Entry 6DBU (electron microscopy, 3.90 A resolution); this record covers chains C and E of the 8 polymer chains in the assembly.

# Chain C
Molecule: Recombination activating gene 1 - MBP chimera
Organism: Escherichia coli
Notes: EC 2.3.2.27
UniProt: chimeric construct of P0AEX9, O13033: residues -113 to 250 from P0AEX9 (MALE_ECOLI) positions 29-392 (UniProt number = residue number + 142); residues 271-1031 from O13033 positions 271-1031 (same numbers)
Sequence (1159 residues; row label = number of the first residue in the row; numbers below 1 keep their minus sign (Met-127 is residue -127)):
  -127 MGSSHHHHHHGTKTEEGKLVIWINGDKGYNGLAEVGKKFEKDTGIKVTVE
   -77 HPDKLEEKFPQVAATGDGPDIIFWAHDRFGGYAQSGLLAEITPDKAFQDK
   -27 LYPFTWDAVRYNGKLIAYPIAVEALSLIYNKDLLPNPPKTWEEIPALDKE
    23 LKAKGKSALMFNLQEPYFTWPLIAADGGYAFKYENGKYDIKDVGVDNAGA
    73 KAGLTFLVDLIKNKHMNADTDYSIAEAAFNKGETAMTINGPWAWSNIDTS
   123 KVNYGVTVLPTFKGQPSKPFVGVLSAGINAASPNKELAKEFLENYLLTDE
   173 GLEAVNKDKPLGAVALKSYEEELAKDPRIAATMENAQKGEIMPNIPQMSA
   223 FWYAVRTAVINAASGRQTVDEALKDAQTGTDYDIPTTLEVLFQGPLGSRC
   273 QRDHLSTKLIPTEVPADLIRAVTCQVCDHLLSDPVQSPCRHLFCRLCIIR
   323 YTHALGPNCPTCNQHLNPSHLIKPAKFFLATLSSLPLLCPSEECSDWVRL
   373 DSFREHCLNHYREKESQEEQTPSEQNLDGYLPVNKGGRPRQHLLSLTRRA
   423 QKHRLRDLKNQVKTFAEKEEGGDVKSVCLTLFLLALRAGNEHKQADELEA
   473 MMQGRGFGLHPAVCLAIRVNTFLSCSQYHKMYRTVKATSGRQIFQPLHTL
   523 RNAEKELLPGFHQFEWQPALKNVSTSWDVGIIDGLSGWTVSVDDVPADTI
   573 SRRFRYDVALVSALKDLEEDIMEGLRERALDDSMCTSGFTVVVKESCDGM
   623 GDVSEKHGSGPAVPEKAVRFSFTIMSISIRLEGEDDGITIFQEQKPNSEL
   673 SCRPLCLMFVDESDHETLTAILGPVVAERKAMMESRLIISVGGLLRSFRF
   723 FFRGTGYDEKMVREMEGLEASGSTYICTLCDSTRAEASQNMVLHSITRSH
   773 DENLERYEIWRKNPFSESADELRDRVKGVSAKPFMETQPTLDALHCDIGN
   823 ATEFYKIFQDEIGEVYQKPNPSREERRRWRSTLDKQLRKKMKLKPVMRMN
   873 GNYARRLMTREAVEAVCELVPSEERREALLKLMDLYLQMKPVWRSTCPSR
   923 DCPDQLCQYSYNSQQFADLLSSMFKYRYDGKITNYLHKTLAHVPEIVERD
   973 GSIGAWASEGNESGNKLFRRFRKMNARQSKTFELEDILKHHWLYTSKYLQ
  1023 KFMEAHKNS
Disordered / not traced: -127 to 478, 629-635, 1029-1031
Differences from the reference sequence: initiating methionine (-127); expression tag (-126 to -114); linker (251-270)
Ion coordination: Ca2+ site 1 near Asp620 (its only coordinating residue here); Ca2+ site 2 near Asp730 (its only coordinating residue here); Zn2+: Cys749, His959, His964
From the paper describing this entry:
  - binding site for Forward strand RSS substrate DNA (chain E): Arg999, Gln1000

# Chain E
Molecule: Forward strand RSS substrate DNA
Sequence (34 nucleotides; each row starts with the number of its first residue):
     1 GATCTGGCCTGTCTTACACAGTGCTACAGACTGG

# Interface between chain C and chain E
Contacting residue pairs (11; chain C residue first):
  Pro867(C) with DC17(E), phosphate contact
  Val868(C) with DC17(E), phosphate contact
  Met869(C) with DA16(E), sugar contact
  Arg870(C) with DA16(E), hydrogen bond to the base; DC17(E), hydrogen bond to the base
  Asn872(C) with DC17(E), hydrogen bond to the phosphate; DA18(E), hydrogen bond to the phosphate
  Asn874(C) with DA18(E), phosphate contact
  Lys988(C) with DA20(E), salt bridge to the phosphate
  Arg992(C) with DG21(E), phosphate contact; DT22(E), salt bridge to the phosphate
Also at the interface, not in a pair above, chain C (10 interface residues in all): Gly744, Lys866
Also at the interface, not in a pair above, chain E (7 interface residues in all): DT10

# Overview
10 residues of chain C and 7 residues of chain E are in contact, with 4 hydrogen bonds and 2 salt bridges.
Among the polar pairs are Arg870(C)-DA16(E), Arg870(C)-DC17(E) and Asn872(C)-DC17(E). The paper reports a
binding site for Forward strand RSS substrate DNA (chain E) at Arg999(C) and Gln1000(C).
Chain C is Recombination activating gene 1 - MBP chimera (Escherichia coli) and chain E is Forward strand RSS
substrate DNA; the structure, Cryo-EM structure of RAG in complex with 12-RSS and 23-RSS substrate DNAs, was
determined by electron microscopy (same publication as 6DBI, 6DBJ, 6DBL, 6DBO, 6DBQ, 6DBR and 4 further
entries).
